PDB entry 6MRN | X-ray diffraction, 2.29 A resolution | chain A

# Chain A
Molecule: Deubiquitinase and deneddylase Dub2
From: Chlamydia trachomatis serovar L2 (strain 434/Bu / ATCC VR-902B)
Notes: EC 3.4.22.-
UniProt: B0B999 (CDUB2_CHLT2); residue numbers follow UniProt; this construct covers 93-339
Sequence (251 residues; each row starts with the number of its first residue):
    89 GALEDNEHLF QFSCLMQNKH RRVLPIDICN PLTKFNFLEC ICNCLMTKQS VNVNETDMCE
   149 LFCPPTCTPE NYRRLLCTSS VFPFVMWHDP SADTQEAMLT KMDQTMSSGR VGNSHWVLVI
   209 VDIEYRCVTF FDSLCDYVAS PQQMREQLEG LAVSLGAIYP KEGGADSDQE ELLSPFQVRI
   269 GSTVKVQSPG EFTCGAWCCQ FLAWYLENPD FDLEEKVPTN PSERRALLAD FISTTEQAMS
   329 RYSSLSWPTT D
Unresolved in the structure: 250-259, 339
Differences from the reference sequence: expression tag (89-92)
Curated features (UniProtKB/Swiss-Prot):
  - active site: His-203, Asp-220, Cys-282
From the paper describing this entry:
  - catalytic residues: His-203, Asp-220, Cys-282
  - catalytic residues: Gln-275 (proposed by the authors, not directly observed)
  - contacts within the chain: His-203/Asp-220 (hydrogen bond), His-203/Gln-275, His-203/Cys-282 (hydrogen bond)
  - mutagenesis - C282A: abolished catalytic activity
  - mutagenesis - D93A, N94A, S195I, L333A: decreased catalytic activity on Ub-AMC
  - mutagenesis - D93A, N94A, E95A: decreased catalytic activity on poly-Ub
  - mutagenesis - E95A: unchanged catalytic activity on Ub-AMC
  - mutagenesis - L333A: decreased catalytic activity on polyubiquitinated substrates
  - mutagenesis - T154A, S334A: unchanged catalytic activity
  - mutagenesis - P119A, L187A, M190A: decreased catalytic activity
  - mutagenesis - S195I: unchanged catalytic activity on diubiquitin substrates
  - mutagenesis - T154I: increased catalytic activity on Ub-AMC
  - mutagenesis - T154I: increased catalytic activity on di-Ub

# Summary
UniProt lists 3 active-site residues. The paper reports catalytic residues His-203, Asp-220 and Cys-282 among
others; D93A, N94A and S195I, among others, reduce catalytic activity on Ub-AMC; 12 substitutions were tested
in all.
Chain A is Deubiquitinase and deneddylase Dub2 (Chlamydia trachomatis serovar L2 (strain 434/Bu / ATCC
VR-902B)); the structure, Crystal Structure of ChlaDUB2 DUB domain, was determined by X-ray diffraction.
